Entry 6SXL (X-ray diffraction, 2.50 A resolution); this record covers chains A and B.

# Chain A
Name: Geranylgeranyl pyrophosphate synthase
Source organism: Synechococcus sp. PCC 7002
UniProtKB: B1XJV9 (B1XJV9_SYNP2); numbering as in UniProt; present here: 9-237, 253-300
Sequence (277 residues; row label = number of the first residue in the row; note: 15 numbers in that range are skipped by the numbering (no residue carries them; nothing is unmodelled there)):
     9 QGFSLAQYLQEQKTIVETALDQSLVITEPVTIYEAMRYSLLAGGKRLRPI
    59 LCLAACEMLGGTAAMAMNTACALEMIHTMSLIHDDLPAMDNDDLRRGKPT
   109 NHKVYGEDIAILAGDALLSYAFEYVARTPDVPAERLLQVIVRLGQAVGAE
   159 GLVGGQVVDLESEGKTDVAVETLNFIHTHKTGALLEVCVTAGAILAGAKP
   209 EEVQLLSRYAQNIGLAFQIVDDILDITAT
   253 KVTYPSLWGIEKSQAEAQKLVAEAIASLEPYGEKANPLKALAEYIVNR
What the authors report for this chain:
  - mutagenesis - K53A, M87Y/S88F: abolished catalytic activity
  - specificity-determining residues: M87
  - specificity-determining residues: A80, I84, L126, F130, L151, V155, L160 (proposed by the authors, not directly observed)

# Chain B
Name: Geranylgeranyl pyrophosphate synthase
Source organism: Synechococcus sp. PCC 7002
UniProtKB: B1XJV9 (B1XJV9_SYNP2); numbering as in UniProt; present here: 11-172, 179-237, 263-279, 281-300
Sequence (258 residues; numbered 11 to 300; 32 numbers in that range are skipped by the numbering (no residue carries them; nothing is unmodelled there); the number before each row is that of its first residue):
    11 FSLAQYLQAQKTIVETALDQSLVITEPVTIYEAMRYSLLAGGKRLRPILC
    61 LAACEMLGGTAAMAMNTACALEMIHTMSLIHDDLPAMDNDDLRRGKPTNH
   111 KVYGEDIAILAGDALLSYAFEYVARTPDVPAERLLQVIVRLGQAVGAEGL
   161 VGGQVVDLESEG
   179 ETLNFIHTHKTGALLEVCVTAGAILAGAKPEEVQLLSRYAQNIGLAFQIV
   229 DDILDITAT
   263 EKSQAEAQKLVAEAIAS
   281 EPYGEKANPLKALAEYIVNR
Construct notes: conflict A19 (Glu in B1XJV9)

# Chain A / chain B interface
Contacting residue pairs - 74 pairs, chain A then chain B:
  E36(A) with K188(B)
  P37(A) with G162(B); V165(B), hydrophobic; V166(B), hydrophobic
  T39(A) with E169(B), hydrogen bond
  I40(A) with A157(B), hydrophobic; V161(B), hydrophobic; V165(B), hydrophobic
  Y41(A) with A157(B); E158(B)
  M87(A) with D123(B)
  H91(A) with H91(B); I119(B); D123(B), salt bridge
  A96(A) with E115(B); D116(B)
  M97(A) with D116(B); L120(B), hydrophobic
  E115(A) with A96(B)
  D116(A) with A96(B); M97(B); L168(B)
  I119(A) with H91(B); L94(B), hydrophobic
  L120(A) with M97(B), hydrophobic; V161(B); V165(B), hydrophobic; L168(B), hydrophobic
  D123(A) with M87(B); H91(B), salt bridge; D123(B); L126(B)
  L126(A) with D123(B)
  S127(A) with F130(B); G156(B)
  F130(A) with S127(B); F130(B), hydrophobic; I148(B)
  E131(A) with V149(B); G152(B); Q153(B), hydrogen bond (side chain-backbone)
  A134(A) with L145(B); I148(B), hydrophobic; V149(B), hydrophobic
  R135(A) with V149(B); Q153(B), hydrogen bond
  A141(A) with A141(B), hydrophobic; L145(B), hydrophobic
  L144(A) with L145(B), hydrophobic
  L145(A) with A134(B); L144(B), hydrophobic; L145(B), hydrophobic
  I148(A) with F130(B); A134(B), hydrophobic
  V149(A) with E131(B); A134(B), hydrophobic; R135(B)
  G152(A) with E131(B)
  Q153(A) with E131(B); R135(B)
  A157(A) with I40(B), hydrophobic; Y41(B)
  E158(A) with Y41(B)
  V161(A) with I40(B), hydrophobic; L120(B), hydrophobic
  G162(A) with P37(B)
  Q164(A) with L120(B)
  V165(A) with P37(B), hydrophobic; I117(B), hydrophobic; L120(B), hydrophobic
  V166(A) with P37(B), hydrophobic
  L168(A) with D116(B); L120(B), hydrophobic
  E169(A) with T39(B), hydrogen bond
Also at the interface, not in a pair above, chain A (43 interface residues in all): M44, L94, I117, A124, E142, V155, G156
Also at the interface, not in a pair above, chain B (43 interface residues in all): M44, A124, E142, V155, Q164

# Summary
Chain A and chain B each contribute 43 residues to their interface; the contacts include 4 hydrogen bonds and
2 salt bridges. Polar pairs include H91(A)-D123(B), D123(A)-H91(B) and T39(A)-E169(B). From the paper: K53A
and M87Y/S88F of chain A abolish catalytic activity; specificity determinants M87(A), A80(A) and I84(A) among
others.
Chain A is Geranylgeranyl pyrophosphate synthase and chain B is Geranylgeranyl pyrophosphate synthase, both
from Synechococcus sp. PCC 7002; the structure, Crystal structure of CrtE, was determined by X-ray diffraction
together with 6SXN from the same study.
